4GQN - chains A and B of the 3 polymer chains in the assembly; structure by X-ray diffraction, 1.85 A resolution.

Chain A (and B):
Molecule: Riboflavin synthase subunit alpha
Source organism: Brucella abortus
Notes: EC 2.5.1.9; chain B of this document is another copy of the same molecule, construct and numbering; everything in this record applies to it too
UniProtKB: G8SX20 (G8SX20_BRUAO); residues 1-202 here = UniProt positions 1-202
Chain sequence (210 residues; row label = number of the first residue in the row):
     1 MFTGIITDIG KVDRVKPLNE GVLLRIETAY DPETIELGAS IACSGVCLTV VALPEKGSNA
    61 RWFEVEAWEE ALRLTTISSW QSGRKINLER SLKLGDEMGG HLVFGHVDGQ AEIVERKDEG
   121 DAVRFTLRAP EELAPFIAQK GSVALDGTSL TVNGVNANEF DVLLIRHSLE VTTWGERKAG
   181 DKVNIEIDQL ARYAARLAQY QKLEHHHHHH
Disordered / not traced: 201-210 (chain B: 206-210)
Construct notes: expression tag (203-210)
Residues lining bound ligands:
  - 5-Nitro-6- (INI; 5-nitro-6-ribityl-amino-2,4(1h,3h)-pyrimidinedione), molecule 1: G4, I5, I6, T148, S149, L150, T151, L163, L164, I165, H167, S168, V171, T172
  - 5-Nitro-6- (INI), molecule 2: V46, C47, L48, T49, E66, A67, W68, E70, A71, L74, T75, G105, H106, V107
Reported in the primary citation:
  - self-association interface (contacts with another copy of this molecule); pairs are residue here / residue on that copy: E66-R166 (salt bridge), E70-K140 (salt bridge), K93-E97 (salt bridge), L92, K93, G95
  - conformationally variable residues (order/disorder transition): K16 to E20, V51 to W68, W80 to K85, E119 to D121
  - binding site for 5-Nitro-6-: T49, H106

How chain A and chain B interact:
Residue-residue contacts (81):
  M1(A) - M98(B)  hydrogen bond (backbone-backbone)
  M1(A) - G99(B)
  M1(A) - G100(B)  hydrogen bond (backbone-backbone)
  M1(A) - H101(B)
  M1(A) - L102(B)
  N19(A) - E119(B)
  N19(A) - G120(B)
  N19(A) - D121(B)  hydrogen bond (backbone-backbone)
  E20(A) - E119(B)
  E20(A) - G120(B)
  A39(A) - E97(B)
  S40(A) - G99(B)  hydrogen bond (side chain-backbone)
  T49(A) - H167(B)
  E66(A) - R166(B)  salt bridge
  W68(A) - D121(B)
  W68(A) - A122(B)  hydrophobic
  W68(A) - I165(B)
  W68(A) - R166(B)
  E69(A) - E119(B)
  E69(A) - L163(B)
  E70(A) - K140(B)  salt bridge
  E70(A) - N153(B)
  E70(A) - L163(B)
  L74(A) - K140(B)
  R90(A) - E97(B)  salt bridge
  S91(A) - E97(B)
  S91(A) - M98(B)
  S91(A) - G99(B)
  L92(A) - E97(B)
  L92(A) - M98(B)  hydrogen bond (backbone-backbone)
  K93(A) - G95(B)
  K93(A) - D96(B)
  K93(A) - E97(B)  salt bridge
  K93(A) - M98(B)
  L94(A) - L92(B)  hydrophobic
  L94(A) - K93(B)
  L94(A) - L94(B)
  L94(A) - G95(B)  hydrogen bond (backbone-backbone)
  L94(A) - D96(B)  hydrogen bond (backbone-backbone)
  L94(A) - M98(B)
  G95(A) - L94(B)
  M98(A) - L102(B)  hydrophobic
  F104(A) - H101(B)
  H106(A) - K140(B)  hydrogen bond (side chain-backbone)
  H106(A) - G141(B)
  H106(A) - S142(B)
  H106(A) - T151(B)  hydrogen bond
  V107(A) - K140(B)
  D108(A) - K140(B)
  Q189(A) - K140(B)
  Q189(A) - G141(B)
  Q189(A) - S142(B)  hydrogen bond
  Q189(A) - D188(B)  hydrogen bond
  Q189(A) - L190(B)
  L190(A) - L190(B)
  L190(A) - A194(B)  hydrophobic
  R192(A) - A138(B)
  R192(A) - Q139(B)
  R192(A) - K140(B)  hydrogen bond (side chain-backbone)
  Y193(A) - F136(B)
  Y193(A) - A138(B)  hydrophobic
  Y193(A) - G141(B)
  Y193(A) - S142(B)  hydrogen bond (side chain-backbone)
  Y193(A) - D188(B)  hydrogen bond
  Y193(A) - L190(B)  hydrophobic
  Y193(A) - A191(B)  hydrophobic
  Y193(A) - A194(B)  hydrophobic
  A194(A) - A194(B)
  R196(A) - A134(B)  hydrogen bond (side chain-backbone)
  R196(A) - P135(B)
  R196(A) - I137(B)  hydrogen bond (side chain-backbone)
  R196(A) - A138(B)
  R196(A) - V155(B)
  R196(A) - A157(B)  hydrogen bond (side chain-backbone)
  L197(A) - P135(B)
  L197(A) - A191(B)
  L197(A) - A194(B)  hydrophobic
  L197(A) - A195(B)
  Y200(A) - A134(B)
  Y200(A) - P135(B)  hydrophobic
  Y200(A) - A157(B)  hydrogen bond (side chain-backbone)
Other interface residues (no listed pair), chain A (34 interface residues in all): L18, G38, C47, V51
Other interface residues (no listed pair), chain B (38 interface residues in all): I5
Interface features reported in the paper:
  - pairs named by the authors: E66(A)-R166(B) (salt bridge), E70(A)-K140(B) (salt bridge)

In short:
The interface between chain A and chain B involves 34 residues on one side and 38 on the other; the contacts
include 18 hydrogen bonds and 4 salt bridges. Among the polar pairs are E66(A)-R166(B), E70(A)-K140(B) and
R90(A)-E97(B). The paper describes salt bridges between E66(A) and R166(B) and E70(A) and K140(B). From the
paper: a binding site for 5-Nitro-6- at T49(A) and H106(A); conformational variability at K16(A), V51(A) and
W80(A) among others.
Chain A and chain B are both Riboflavin synthase subunit alpha (Brucella abortus); the structure,
Crystallographic structure of trimeric Riboflavin Synthase from Brucella abortus in complex with
5-Nitro-6-(D-Ribitylamino)-2,4(1H,3H) Pyrimidinedione, was determined by X-ray diffraction (same publication
as 4FXU, 4G6I and 4E0F).
